6SMQ - chains D and E of the 5 polymer chains in the assembly; structure by electron microscopy, 3.30 A resolution.

# Chain D
Protein: Lipoprotein RagB
From: Porphyromonas gingivalis (strain ATCC BAA-308 / W83)
UniProt: F5H948 (F5H948_PORGI); numbering as in UniProt (aligned over 20-501)
Chain sequence (482 residues; row label = number of the first residue in the row):
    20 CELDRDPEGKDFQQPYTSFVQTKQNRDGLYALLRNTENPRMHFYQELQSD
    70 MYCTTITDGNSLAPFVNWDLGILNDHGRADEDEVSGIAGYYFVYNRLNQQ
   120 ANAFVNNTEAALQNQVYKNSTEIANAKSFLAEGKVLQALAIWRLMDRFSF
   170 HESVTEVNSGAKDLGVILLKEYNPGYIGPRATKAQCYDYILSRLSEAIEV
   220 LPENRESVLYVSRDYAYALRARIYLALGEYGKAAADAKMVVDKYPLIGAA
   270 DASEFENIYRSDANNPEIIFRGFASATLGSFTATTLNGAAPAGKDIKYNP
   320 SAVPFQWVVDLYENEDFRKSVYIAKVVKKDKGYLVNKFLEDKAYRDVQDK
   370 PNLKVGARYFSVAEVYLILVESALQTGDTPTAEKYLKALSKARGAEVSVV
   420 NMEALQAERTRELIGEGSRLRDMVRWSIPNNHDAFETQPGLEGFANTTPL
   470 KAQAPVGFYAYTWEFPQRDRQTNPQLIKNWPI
Covalent attachments: compound 5PL linked to C20; palmitic acid (PLM) linked to C20

# Chain E
Protein: RagA protein
From: Porphyromonas gingivalis (strain ATCC BAA-308 / W83)
UniProt: Q7MXJ7 (Q7MXJ7_PORGI); numbering as in UniProt (aligned over 103-1017)
Chain sequence (915 residues; each row starts with the number of its first residue):
   103 QVVVLGYGTGQKLSTVSGSVAKVSSEKLAEKPVANIMDALQGQVAGMQVM
   153 TTSGDPTAVASVEIHGTGSLGASSAPLYIVDGMQTSLDVVATMNPNDFES
   203 MSVLKDASATSIYGARAANGVVFIQTKKGKMSERGRITFNASYGISQILN
   253 TKPLDNMMTGDELLDFQVKAGFWGNNQTVQKVKDMILAGAEDLYGNYDSL
   303 KDEYGKTLFPVDFNHDADWLKALFKTAPTSQGDISFSGGSQGTSYYASIG
   353 YFDQEGMAREPANFKRYSGRLNFESRINEWLKVGANLSGAIANRRSADYF
   403 GKYYMGSGTFGVLTMPRYYNPFDVNGDLADVYYMYGATRPSMTEPYFAKM
   453 RPFSSESHQANVNGFAQITPIKGLTLKAQAGVDITNTRTSSKRMPNNPYD
   503 STPLGERRERAYRDVSKSFTNTAEYKFSIDEKHDLTALMGHEYIEYEGDV
   553 IGASSKGFESDKLMLLSQGKTGNSLSLPEHRVAEYAYLSFFSRFNYGFDK
   603 WMYIDFSVRNDQSSRFGSNNRSAWFYSVGGMFDIYNKFIQESNWLSDLRL
   653 KMSYGTTGNSEIGNYNHQALVTVNNYTEDAMGLSISTAGNPDLSWEKQSQ
   703 FNFGLAAGAFNNRLSAEVDFYVRTTNDMLIDVPMPYISGFFSQYQNVGSM
   753 KNTGVDLSLKGTIYQNKDWNVYASANFNYNRQEITKLFFGLNKYMLPNTG
   803 TIWEIGYPNSFYMAEYAGIDKKTGKQLWYVPGQVDADGNKVTTSQYSADL
   853 ETRIDKSVTPPITGGFSLGASWKGLSLDADFAYIVGKWMINNDRYFTENG
   903 GGLMQLNKDKMLLNAWTEDNKETDVPKLGQSPQFDTHLLENASFLRLKNL
   953 KLTYVLPNSLFAGQNVIGGARVYLMARNLLTVTKYKGFDPEAGGNVGKNQ
  1003 YPNSKQYVAGIQLSF
Disordered / not traced: 838-841
Small-molecule neighbours: 5PL ((1R,4S,6R)-6-({[2-(acetylamino)-2-deoxy-alpha-D-glucopyranosyl]oxy}methyl)-4-hydroxy-1-{[(15-methylhexadecanoyl)oxy]methyl}-4-oxido-7-oxo-3,5-dioxa-8-aza-4-phosphaheptacos-1-yl 15-methylhexadecanoate): A480, F521, N523, H543, Y545, L590
From the paper describing this entry:
  - conformationally variable residues (order/disorder transition): Q103 to G108

# How chain D and chain E interact
Contacting residue pairs - 87 pairs, chain D then chain E:
  C20(D) with Y545(E), hydrophobic
  L22(D) with L590(E), hydrophobic; S615(E); S616(E); R623(E), hydrogen bond (backbone-side chain)
  D23(D) with R623(E), salt bridge
  R24(D) with Y545(E); E547(E), salt bridge; E586(E), salt bridge; A588(E); S616(E); Y667(E)
  D25(D) with Y667(E); Q670(E)
  P26(D) with Y667(E), hydrophobic; Q670(E); L672(E), hydrophobic
  E27(D) with V584(E)
  K29(D) with L672(E); V673(E)
  D30(D) with L672(E); V673(E), hydrogen bond (backbone-backbone)
  F31(D) with A671(E)
  Q32(D) with A671(E), hydrogen bond (backbone-backbone); I687(E)
  Q43(D) with M683(E); G684(E); L685(E), hydrogen bond (backbone-backbone)
  N44(D) with L685(E)
  D46(D) with Y678(E); G684(E)
  G47(D) with N676(E); G684(E); L685(E)
  Y49(D) with Y678(E), hydrophobic
  A50(D) with N676(E); N677(E); Y678(E)
  R53(D) with N677(E), hydrogen bond (side chain-backbone); Y678(E), hydrogen bond (side chain-backbone)
  A98(D) with Y738(E), hydrophobic; F743(E)
  A107(D) with Y738(E), hydrophobic
  Y110(D) with Y738(E), hydrophobic
  F111(D) with Y738(E); G741(E); F742(E); F743(E), hydrophobic
  N114(D) with Y738(E); I739(E)
  R115(D) with G741(E)
  Q118(D) with I739(E), hydrogen bond (side chain-backbone); S740(E)
  Q119(D) with S686(E); I687(E), hydrogen bond (side chain-backbone)
  A122(D) with I687(E), hydrophobic
  I186(D) with I739(E), hydrophobic
  Y191(D) with A671(E); I687(E); A690(E); F742(E)
  P193(D) with A690(E), hydrophobic; M736(E); S740(E); Q745(E)
  G194(D) with M736(E); Q745(E)
  L228(D) with Y678(E), hydrogen bond (backbone-side chain)
  Y229(D) with Y678(E), hydrophobic
  R290(D) with Y678(E)
  G291(D) with Y678(E)
  F292(D) with Y678(E), hydrogen bond (backbone-side chain); T679(E); E680(E)
  S294(D) with E680(E), hydrogen bond
  T296(D) with E680(E)
  L297(D) with Y678(E); T679(E)
  P485(D) with Y738(E), hydrophobic
  R487(D) with P735(E); M736(E); Y738(E)
  D488(D) with P737(E); Y738(E), hydrogen bond (side chain-backbone); I739(E)
  T491(D) with P737(E); F791(E)
Other interface residues (no listed pair), chain D (48 interface residues in all): L48, L51, D99, E100, Y195
Other interface residues (no listed pair), chain E (39 interface residues in all): H582, Y587, Q614

# In short
48 residues of chain D face 39 of chain E across their interface, with 12 hydrogen bonds and 3 salt bridges.
Among the polar pairs are D23(D)-R623(E), R24(D)-E547(E) and R24(D)-E586(E). Bound to chain E: compound 5PL.
Covalently linked compound 5PL: at C20(D). Covalently linked palmitic acid: at C20(D). The paper reports
conformational variability at Q103(E).
Here chain D is Lipoprotein RagB and chain E is RagA protein, both from Porphyromonas gingivalis (strain ATCC
BAA-308 / W83). Entry 6SMQ (Structure of the RagAB peptide importer in the 'open-closed' state) was determined
by electron microscopy, deposited together with 6SLI, 6SLJ, 6SLN, 6SM3 and 6SML.
